Entry 5S55 (X-ray diffraction, 2.30 A resolution); this record covers chains B and E of the 6 polymer chains in the assembly.

Chain B:
Molecule: Tubulin beta-2B chain
From: Bos taurus
UniProt: Q6B856 (TBB2B_BOVIN); the author numbering skips numbers that UniProt does not, so the offset changes along the chain: 1-42 = UniProt 1-42; 45-360 = UniProt 43-358; 369-455 = UniProt 359-445
Chain sequence (445 residues; row label = number of the first residue in the row; note: 10 numbers in that range are skipped by the numbering (no residue carries them; nothing is unmodelled there)):
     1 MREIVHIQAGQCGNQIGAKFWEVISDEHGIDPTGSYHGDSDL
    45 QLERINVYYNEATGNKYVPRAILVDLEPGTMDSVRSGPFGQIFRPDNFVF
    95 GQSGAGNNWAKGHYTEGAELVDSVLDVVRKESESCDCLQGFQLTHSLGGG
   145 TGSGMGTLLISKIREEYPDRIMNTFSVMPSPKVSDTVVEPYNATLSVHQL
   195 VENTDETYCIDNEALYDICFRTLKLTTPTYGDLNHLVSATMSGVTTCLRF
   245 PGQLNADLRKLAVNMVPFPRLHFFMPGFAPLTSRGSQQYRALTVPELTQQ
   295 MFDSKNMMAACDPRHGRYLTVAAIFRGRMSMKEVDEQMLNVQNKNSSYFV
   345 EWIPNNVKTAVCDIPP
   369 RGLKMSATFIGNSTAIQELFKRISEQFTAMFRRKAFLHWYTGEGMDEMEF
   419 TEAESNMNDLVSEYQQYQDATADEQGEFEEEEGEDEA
Not modelled in the structure: 279-280, 438-455
Bound ions: Mg2+: Q11 (together with GDP); Ca2+: E113 (shared with 1 residue of chain C)
Residues lining bound ligands:
  - GDP (guanosine-5'-diphosphate): A9, G10, Q11, C12, Q15, I16, D69, A99, N101, S140, G142, G143, G144, T145, G146, S147, V171, P173, V177, D179, E183, N206, L209, Y224, L227, N228
  - WZP (2-methyl-1-[4-(propan-2-yl)piperazin-1-yl]propan-1-one): R158, P162, D163, R164, I165, M166, E196, N197, T198, D199, R253
Swiss-Prot annotation at these positions:
  - motif: M1 to I4 (MREI motif)
  - binding site (GTP): Q11, E71, S140, G144, T145, G146, N206, N228
  - binding site (Mg(2+)): E71
  - modified residue: S40 (Phosphoserine), T57 (Phosphothreonine), K60 (N6-acetyllysine), S174 (Phosphoserine), T287 (Phosphothreonine), T292 (Phosphothreonine), R320 (Omega-N-methylarginine), E448 (5-glutamyl polyglutamate)
  - cross-link (Glycyl lysine isopeptide (Lys-Gly)): K60 (interchain with G-Cter in ubiquitin), K326 (interchain with G-Cter in ubiquitin)
From the paper describing this entry:
  - binding site for WZP: D199

Chain E:
Molecule: Stathmin-4
From: Rattus norvegicus
UniProt: P63043 (STMN4_RAT); residues 5-145 here correspond to UniProt positions 49-189 (UniProt number = residue number + 44)
Chain sequence (143 residues; row label = number of the first residue in the row):
     3 MADMEVIELNKCTSGQSFEVILKPPSFDGVPEFNASLPRRRDPSLEEIQK
    53 KLEAAEERRKYQEAELLKHLAEKREHEREVIQKAIEENNNFIKMAKEKLA
   103 QKMESNKENREAHLAAMLERLQEKDKHAEEVRKNKELKEEASR
Not modelled in the structure: 3-5, 29-43, 144-145
Differences from the reference sequence: initiating methionine (3); expression tag (4)
Residues lining bound ligands: WZP (2-methyl-1-[4-(propan-2-yl)piperazin-1-yl]propan-1-one): R112, L116, M119
Swiss-Prot annotation at these positions:
  - modified residue: S46 (Phosphoserine)

Interface between chain B and chain E:
Residue-residue contacts - 25 pairs, chain B then chain E:
  H107(B) with K75(E), hydrogen bond
  Y108(B) with H78(E), hydrogen bond; E79(E); V82(E), hydrophobic
  L152(B) with E79(E)
  S155(B) with L72(E); K75(E); R76(E), hydrogen bond
  K156(B) with R76(E); E79(E), salt bridge
  R158(B) with L68(E); L72(E)
  E159(B) with L69(E); L72(E); R76(E), salt bridge
  P162(B) with E65(E)
  Q193(B) with K75(E)
  T409(B) with E89(E)
  E411(B) with V82(E); A86(E)
  G412(B) with V82(E); K85(E); A86(E)
  M413(B) with V82(E)
  E417(B) with H78(E), salt bridge
Also at the interface, not in a pair above, chain B (16 interface residues in all): T109, G410
Also at the interface, not in a pair above, chain E (13 interface residues in all): I83

Overview:
16 residues of chain B and 13 residues of chain E are in contact, with 3 hydrogen bonds and 3 salt bridges.
Among the polar pairs are K156(B)-E79(E), E159(B)-R76(E) and E417(B)-H78(E). Bound to chain B: GDP and
compound WZP. Chain E binds compound WZP. The paper reports a binding site for WZP at D199(B).
Here chain B is Tubulin beta-2B chain (Bos taurus) and chain E is Stathmin-4 (Rattus norvegicus). Entry 5S55
(Tubulin-Z106307058-complex) was determined by X-ray diffraction (same publication as 5S4L, 5S4M, 5S4N, 5S4O,
5S4P, 5S4Q and 52 further entries).
